PDB entry 7LK0 | X-ray diffraction, 1.96 A resolution | chain A

[Chain A]
Molecule: Ornithine aminotransferase, mitochondrial
From: Homo sapiens
Notes: EC 2.6.1.13
Reference sequence: P04181 (OAT_HUMAN); numbering as in UniProt (aligned over 36-439)
Chain sequence (404 residues; row label = number of the first residue in the row):
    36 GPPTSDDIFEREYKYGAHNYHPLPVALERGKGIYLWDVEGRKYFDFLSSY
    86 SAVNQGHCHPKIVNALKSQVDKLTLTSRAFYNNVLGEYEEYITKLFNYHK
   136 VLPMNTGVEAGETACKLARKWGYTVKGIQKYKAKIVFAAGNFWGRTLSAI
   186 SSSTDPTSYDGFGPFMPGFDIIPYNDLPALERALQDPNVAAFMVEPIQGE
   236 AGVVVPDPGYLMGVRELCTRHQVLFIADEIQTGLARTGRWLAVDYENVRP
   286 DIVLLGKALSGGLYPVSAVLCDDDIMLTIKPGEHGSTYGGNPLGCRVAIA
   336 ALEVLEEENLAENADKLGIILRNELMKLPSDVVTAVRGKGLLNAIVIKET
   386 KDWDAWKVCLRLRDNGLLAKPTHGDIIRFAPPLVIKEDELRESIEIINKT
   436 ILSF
Unresolved in the structure: 36-37
Curated features (UniProtKB/Swiss-Prot):
  - modified residue: Lys49 (N6-acetyllysine), Lys66 (N6-acetyllysine), Lys102 (N6-succinyllysine), Lys107 (N6-acetyllysine), Lys292 (N6-(pyridoxal phosphate)lysine), Lys362 (N6-acetyllysine), Lys386 (N6-acetyllysine), Lys392 (N6-acetyllysine), Lys405 (N6-acetyllysine), Lys421 (N6-acetyllysine)
  - natural variant: Gly51 (G51D: In HOGA), Asn54 (N54K: In HOGA), Tyr55 (Y55H: In HOGA), Asn89 (N89K: In HOGA), Gln90 (Q90E: In HOGA), Cys93 (C93F: In HOGA), Gln104 (Q104R: In HOGA), Arg154 (R154L: In HOGA), Arg180 (R180T: In HOGA), Ala184 (deletion: In HOGA), Pro199 (P199Q: In HOGA), Ala226 (A226V: In HOGA), 16 further natural variant entries in UniProt
Small-molecule neighbours: Y3D ((1R,3S)-3-[(E)-({3-hydroxy-2-methyl-5-[(phosphonooxy)methyl]pyridin-4-yl}methylidene)amino]-4-oxocyclopentane-1-carboxylic acid): Tyr55, Tyr85, Thr141, Gly142, Val143, Glu144, Phe177, Trp178, Gly179, Arg180, Glu230, Glu235, Asp263, Ile265, Gln266, Lys292, Gly320, Ser321, Thr322, Lys405
What the authors report for this chain:
  - conformationally variable residues (side-chain flip): Arg413
  - binding site for Y3D: Glu235, Gln266, Arg413
  - catalytic residues: Lys292 (proposed by the authors, not directly observed)

[In short]
Ligands of chain A: compound Y3D. The paper reports the catalytic residue Lys292; a binding site for Y3D at
Glu235, Gln266 and Arg413.
Chain A is Ornithine aminotransferase, mitochondrial (Homo sapiens); the structure, Ornithine Aminotransferase
(OAT) cocrystallized with its potent inhibitor - (S)-3-amino-4,4-difluorocyclopent-1-enecarboxylic acid
(SS-1-148), was determined by X-ray diffraction, deposited together with 7LK1.
